Entry 7DOL (X-ray diffraction, 2.00 A resolution); this record covers chains A and C.

# Chain A
Name: Ribonuclease R
Organism: Mycoplasma genitalium G37
Notes: EC 3.1.13.1
Reference sequence: P47350 (RNR_MYCGE); numbering as in UniProt (aligned over 1-725)
Amino-acid sequence (747 residues; row label = number of the first residue in the row; numbers below 1 keep their minus sign (Met-21 is residue -21)):
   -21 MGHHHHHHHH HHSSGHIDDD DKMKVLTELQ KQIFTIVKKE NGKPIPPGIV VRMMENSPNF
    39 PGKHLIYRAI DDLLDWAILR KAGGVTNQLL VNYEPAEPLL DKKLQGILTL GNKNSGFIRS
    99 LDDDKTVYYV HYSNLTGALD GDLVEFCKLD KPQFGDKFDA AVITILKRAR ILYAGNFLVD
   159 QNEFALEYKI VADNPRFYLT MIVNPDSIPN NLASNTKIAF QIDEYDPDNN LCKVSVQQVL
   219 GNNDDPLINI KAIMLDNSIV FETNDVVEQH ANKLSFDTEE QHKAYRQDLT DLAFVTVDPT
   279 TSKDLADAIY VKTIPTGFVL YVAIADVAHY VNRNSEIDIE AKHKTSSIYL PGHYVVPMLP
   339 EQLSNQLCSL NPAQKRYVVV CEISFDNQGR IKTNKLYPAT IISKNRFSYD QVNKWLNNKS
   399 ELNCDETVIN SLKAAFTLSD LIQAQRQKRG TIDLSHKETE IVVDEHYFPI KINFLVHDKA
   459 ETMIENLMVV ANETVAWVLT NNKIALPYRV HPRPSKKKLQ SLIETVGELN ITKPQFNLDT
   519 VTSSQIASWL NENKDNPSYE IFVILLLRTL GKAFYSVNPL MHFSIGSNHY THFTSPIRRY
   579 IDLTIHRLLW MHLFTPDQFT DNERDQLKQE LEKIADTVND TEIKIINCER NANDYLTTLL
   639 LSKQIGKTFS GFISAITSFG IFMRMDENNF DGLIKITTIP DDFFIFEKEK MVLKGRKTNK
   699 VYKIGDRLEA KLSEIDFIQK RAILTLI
Disordered / not traced: -21 to 84, 89-108, 112-113, 121-136, 158-163, 654-656, 673-701
Construct notes: expression tag (-21 to 0); engineered mutation Ala284 (Asp in P47350)
Ion coordination: Mg2+: Asp276, Asp285 (shared with A8(C), A9(C) of chain C)
Reported in the primary citation:
  - mutagenesis - D284A: abolished catalytic activity
  - mutagenesis - D284A: unchanged binding to RNA
  - catalytic residues: His331 (proposed by the authors, not directly observed)
  - mutagenesis - P277G (5-fold): increased catalytic activity
  - specificity-determining residues: Pro277

# Chain C
Molecule: 6-nt RNA strand
Sequence (6 nucleotides; each row starts with the number of its first residue):
     4 AAAAAA
Ion coordination: Mg2+: A8, A9 (shared with Asp276(A), Asp285(A) of chain A)

# How chain A and chain C interact
Pairs across the interface - 50 pairs, chain A then chain C:
  Asp276(A) with A8(C), hydrogen bond to the sugar; A9(C), phosphate contact
  Pro277(A) with A8(C), sugar contact; A9(C), sugar contact
  Ser280(A) with A9(C), hydrogen bond to the sugar
  Asp282(A) with A9(C), phosphate contact
  Leu283(A) with A9(C), phosphate contact
  Ala284(A) with A9(C), hydrogen bond to the phosphate
  Asp285(A) with A8(C), phosphate contact; A9(C), phosphate contact
  Tyr327(A) with A9(C), stacking on the base
  His331(A) with A9(C), sugar contact
  Tyr387(A) with A8(C), hydrogen bond to the sugar
  Leu432(A) with A5(C), sugar contact
  Ser433(A) with A5(C), base contact
  His434(A) with A4(C), base contact; A5(C), base contact
  Glu436(A) with A5(C), hydrogen bond to the base; A6(C), hydrogen bond to the base
  Ile462(A) with A8(C), sugar contact
  Glu463(A) with A6(C), hydrogen bond to the sugar; A7(C), sugar contact
  Met466(A) with A7(C), phosphate contact; A8(C), phosphate contact
  Val467(A) with A6(C), sugar contact; A7(C), sugar contact
  Asn470(A) with A7(C), hydrogen bond to the phosphate
  Arg487(A) with A6(C), salt bridge to the phosphate
  His489(A) with A5(C), sugar contact
  Leu545(A) with A4(C), sugar contact; A5(C), sugar contact
  Gly549(A) with A4(C), sugar contact; A5(C), sugar contact
  Lys550(A) with A4(C), sugar contact; A5(C), salt bridge to the phosphate
  Ala551(A) with A5(C), hydrogen bond to the phosphate; A6(C), phosphate contact
  His560(A) with A5(C), phosphate contact; A6(C), salt bridge to the phosphate
  Ser562(A) with A5(C), hydrogen bond to the sugar
  Ile563(A) with A6(C), sugar contact
  Tyr568(A) with A6(C), phosphate contact; A7(C), hydrogen bond to the phosphate
  His570(A) with A7(C), salt bridge to the phosphate
  Thr572(A) with A8(C), hydrogen bond to the phosphate
  Ser573(A) with A8(C), phosphate contact; A9(C), phosphate contact
  Arg576(A) with A8(C), salt bridge to the phosphate; A9(C), salt bridge to the phosphate
  Arg577(A) with A8(C), salt bridge to the phosphate
Interface residues without a listed pair, chain A (39 interface residues in all): Val275, His455, Ile542, Arg546, Glu627

# Summary
The interface between chain A and chain C involves 39 residues on one side and 6 on the other; the contacts
include 12 hydrogen bonds, 7 salt bridges and 1 aromatic stacking contact. Polar pairs include
Glu436(A)-A5(C), Glu436(A)-A6(C) and Asp276(A)-A8(C). From the paper: the catalytic residue His331(A); D284A
of chain A abolishes catalytic activity.
Chain A is Ribonuclease R (Mycoplasma genitalium G37) and chain C is a 6-nt RNA strand; the structure,
Mycoplasma genitalium RNase R in complex with double-stranded RNA, was determined by X-ray diffraction,
deposited together with 7DCY, 7DIC and 7DID.
